9ETJ - chains A and C; structure by X-ray diffraction, 2.55 A resolution.

[Chain A]
Protein: 2', 3'-cyclic-nucleotide 3'-phosphodiesterase
From: Mus musculus
Notes: EC 3.1.4.37
Reference sequence: P16330 (CN37_MOUSE); residues 159-378 here correspond to UniProt positions 179-398 (UniProt number = residue number + 20)
Chain sequence (220 residues; numbered 159 to 378; the number before each row is that of its first residue):
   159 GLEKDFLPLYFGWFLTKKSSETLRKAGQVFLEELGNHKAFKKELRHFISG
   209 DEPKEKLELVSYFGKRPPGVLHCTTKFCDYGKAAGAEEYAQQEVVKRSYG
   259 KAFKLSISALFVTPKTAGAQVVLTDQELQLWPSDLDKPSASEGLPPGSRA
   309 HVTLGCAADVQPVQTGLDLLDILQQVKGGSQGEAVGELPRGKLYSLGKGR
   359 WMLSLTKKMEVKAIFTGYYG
Not modelled in the structure: 159-160, 208-215, 291-296
Bound ions: Ca2+ site 1: Pro226 (shared with 1 residue of chain F); Ca2+ site 2: Asp237 (shared with Asp96(C), Asp98(C), Pro114(C), Asp116(C) of chain C)
UniProt features mapped onto this chain:
  - active site: His230 (Proton acceptor), His309 (Proton donor)
  - binding site (substrate): Thr232, Thr311
  - modified residue (Phosphoserine): Ser207, Ser219, Ser338

[Chain C]
Protein: Chains: C, D, F, H
From: Vicugna pacos
Chain sequence (131 residues; each row starts with the number of its first residue; a row labelled like 83A-83C holds insertion residues (83A, then the next letters in order)):
     1 EVQLEESGGGLVQPGGSLRLSCAVSGITLDDFGIGWFRQAPGKEREGVAC
    51 ISPGYEHIYYADSAKGRFTISRDNAKNTVYLQM
83A-83C NNL
    84 KPWDTGVYYCAADNDLPDRLWGGSDWSDPSPYDYWGQGTQVTVSS
Not modelled in the structure: 1
Bound ions: Ca2+ site 1: Asp31, Asn97 (shared with 1 residue of chain E); Ca2+ site 2: Asp96, Asp98, Pro114, Asp116 (shared with Asp237(A) of chain A)

[How chain A and chain C interact]
Pairs across the interface - 35 pairs, chain A then chain C:
  Leu167(A) - Asp98(C)
  Tyr168(A) - Gly105(C)
  Lys223(A) - Glu56(C)
  Lys223(A) - His57(C)
  Lys223(A) - Tyr59(C)  hydrogen bond
  Lys223(A) - Trp104(C)
  Arg224(A) - Trp104(C)
  Pro225(A) - Trp104(C)
  His230(A) - Trp104(C)  hydrogen bond (side chain-backbone)
  His230(A) - Gly105(C)
  Thr232(A) - Trp104(C)
  Thr232(A) - Gly105(C)
  Phe235(A) - Arg102(C)
  Phe235(A) - Gly105(C)
  Phe235(A) - Ser107(C)
  Phe235(A) - Pro114(C)  hydrophobic
  Asp237(A) - Pro114(C)
  Tyr238(A) - Asp98(C)  hydrogen bond
  Lys240(A) - Ser113(C)
  Lys240(A) - Tyr115(C)
  Thr311(A) - Trp104(C)
  Ala316(A) - Glu56(C)
  Asp317(A) - Tyr59(C)
  Asp317(A) - Lys65(C)  salt bridge
  Val318(A) - Tyr59(C)
  Gln319(A) - Tyr59(C)
  Gln319(A) - Asp108(C)  hydrogen bond
  Gln319(A) - Trp109(C)  hydrogen bond (side chain-backbone)
  Pro320(A) - Leu103(C)
  Pro320(A) - Trp104(C)  hydrophobic
  Val321(A) - Leu103(C)
  Val321(A) - Gly106(C)
  Val321(A) - Ser107(C)
  Tyr376(A) - Asp101(C)  hydrogen bond
  Gly378(A) - Asp101(C)
Interface residues without a listed pair, chain A (22 interface residues in all): Gly222, Cys314

[Summary]
22 residues of chain A and 17 residues of chain C are in contact, with 6 hydrogen bonds and 1 salt bridge.
Among the polar pairs are Asp317(A)-Lys65(C), Lys223(A)-Tyr59(C) and His230(A)-Trp104(C).
Here chain A is 2', 3'-cyclic-nucleotide 3'-phosphodiesterase (Mus musculus) and chain C is Chains: C, D, F, H
(Vicugna pacos). Entry 9ETJ (Mouse CNPase catalytic domain with nanobody 10E) was determined by X-ray
diffraction.
